2Q6V - chain A; structure by X-ray diffraction, 2.28 A resolution.

[Chain A]
Name: Glucuronosyltransferase GumK
From: Xanthomonas campestris pv. campestris
Notes: EC 2.4.1.17
Reference sequence: Q8GCH2 (Q8GCH2_XANCP); numbering as in UniProt (aligned over 1-400)
Sequence (406 residues; numbered 1 to 406; the number before each row is that of its first residue):
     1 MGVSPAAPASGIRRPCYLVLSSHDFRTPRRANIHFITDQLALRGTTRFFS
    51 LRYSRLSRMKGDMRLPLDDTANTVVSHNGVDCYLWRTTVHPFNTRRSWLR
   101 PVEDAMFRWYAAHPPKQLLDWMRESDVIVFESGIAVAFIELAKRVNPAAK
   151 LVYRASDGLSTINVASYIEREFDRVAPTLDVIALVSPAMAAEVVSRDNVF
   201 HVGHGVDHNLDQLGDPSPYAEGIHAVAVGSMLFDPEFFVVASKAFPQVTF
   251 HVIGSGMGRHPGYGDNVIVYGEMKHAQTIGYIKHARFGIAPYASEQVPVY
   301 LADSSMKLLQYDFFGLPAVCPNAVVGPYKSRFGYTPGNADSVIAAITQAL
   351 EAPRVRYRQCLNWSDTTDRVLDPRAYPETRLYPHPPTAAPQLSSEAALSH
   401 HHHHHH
Disordered / not traced: 1-13, 384-406
Construct notes: expression tag (401-406)
Small-molecule neighbours: UDP (uridine-5'-diphosphate): Arg30, Val228, Gly229, Ser230, Met231, Ile253, Gly254, Gly271, Glu272, Met273, Lys274, His275, Thr278, Tyr292, Ser304, Ser305, Met306, Lys307, Gln310
Swiss-Prot annotation at these positions:
  - active site: Asp157 (Proton acceptor)
  - binding site (UDP-alpha-D-glucuronate): Ser230, Met231, Glu272, Met273, Tyr292, Met306 to Gln310
  - mutagenesis: Asp157 (D157A/E/N: Loss of catalytic activity. Loss of xanthan production), Glu192 (E192A: No effect on both substrate affinity and catalytic activity), Asp207 (D207A: No effect on both substrate affinity and catalytic activity), Met231 (M231A: No effect on both substrate affinity and catalytic activity), Asp234 (D234A: No effect on both substrate affinity and catalytic activity), Glu272 (E272A: 2-fold decrease in both affinity for UDP-GlcA and catalytic activity), Tyr292 (Y292A: 14-fold decrease in catalytic efficiency. 25% of wild-type xanthan production), Lys307 (K307A: 54-fold decrease in catalytic efficiency. 30% of wild-type xanthan production), Gln310 (Q310A: 19-fold decrease in affinity for UDP-GlcA but no effect on catalytic activity. 60% of wild-type xanthan production)
What the authors report for this chain:
  - binding site for UDP: Met231, Glu272, Met273, Tyr292, Met306, Lys307, Gln310
  - mutagenesis - E272A, E272D, Y292A, K307A, Q310A: decreased catalytic activity on UDP-GlcA
  - mutagenesis - Q310A: decreased binding to UDP-GlcA
  - mutagenesis - E192A, D207A, M231A, D234A: unchanged catalytic activity
  - catalytic residues: Asp157
  - mutagenesis - D157E, D157N: abolished catalytic activity
  - mutagenesis - D157A: abolished catalytic activity on UDP-GlcA

[Overview]
Ligands of chain A: UDP. From UniProt: active-site residue Asp157, 10 UDP-alpha-D-glucuronate-binding residues
and 9 mutagenesis sites. From the paper: the catalytic residue Asp157; E272A, E272D and Y292A, among others,
reduce catalytic activity on UDP-GlcA; 12 substitutions were tested in all.
Chain A is Glucuronosyltransferase GumK (Xanthomonas campestris pv. campestris); the structure, Crystal
Structure of GumK in complex with UDP, was determined by X-ray diffraction (same publication as 3CUY, 3CV3 and
2HY7).
